5UA1 - chains A and D of the 4 polymer chains in the assembly; structure by X-ray diffraction, 2.90 A resolution.

[Chain A]
Protein: HTH-type transcriptional repressor KstR
Organism: Mycobacterium tuberculosis (strain ATCC 25618 / H37Rv)
UniProt: P96856 (KSTR_MYCTU); residues -1 to 199 here correspond to UniProt positions 20-220 (UniProt number = residue number + 21)
Amino-acid sequence (203 residues; row label = number of the first residue in the row; numbers below 1 keep their minus sign (Gly-3 is residue -3)):
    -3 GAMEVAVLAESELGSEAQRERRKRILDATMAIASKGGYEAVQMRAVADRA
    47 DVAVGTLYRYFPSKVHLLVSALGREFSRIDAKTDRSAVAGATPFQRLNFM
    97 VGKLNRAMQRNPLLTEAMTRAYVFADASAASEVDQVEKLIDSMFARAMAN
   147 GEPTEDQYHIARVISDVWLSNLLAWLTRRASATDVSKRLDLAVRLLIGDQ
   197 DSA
Unresolved in the structure: -3 to 8, 79-86, 147, 195-199
Differences from the reference sequence: expression tag (-3 to -2); conflict Glu0 (Lys21 in P96856)
UniProt features mapped onto this chain:
  - DNA-binding region: Gln38 to Phe57 (H-T-H motif)

[Chain D]
Molecule: 18-nt DNA strand
Sequence (18 nucleotides; each row starts with the number of its first residue):
     1 ATTAGAACACGTTCTAGT

[Interface between chain A and chain D]
Contacting residue pairs - 15 pairs, chain A then chain D:
  Val37(A) with DG11(D), phosphate contact
  Gln38(A) with DC10(D), hydrogen bond to the phosphate; DG11(D), phosphate contact
  Met39(A) with DG11(D), hydrogen bond to the phosphate; DT12(D), base contact
  Arg40(A) with DC10(D), sugar contact; DG11(D), hydrogen bond to the base; DT12(D), hydrogen bond to the base
  Val50(A) with DT13(D), base contact
  Tyr54(A) with DG11(D), sugar contact; DT12(D), hydrogen bond to the phosphate; DT13(D), base contact
  Ser59(A) with DT12(D), phosphate contact
  Lys60(A) with DG11(D), salt bridge to the phosphate; DT12(D), hydrogen bond to the phosphate
Interface residues without a listed pair, chain A (9 interface residues in all): Pro58

[In short]
The interface between chain A and chain D involves 9 residues on one side and 4 on the other; the contacts
include 6 hydrogen bonds and 1 salt bridge. Polar contacts include Arg40(A)-DG11(D), Arg40(A)-DT12(D) and
Gln38(A)-DC10(D). Chain A is HTH-type transcriptional repressor KstR (Mycobacterium tuberculosis (strain ATCC
25618 / H37Rv)) and chain D is an 18-nt DNA strand; the structure, Mycobacterium tuberculosis KstR in complex
with an 18-bp DNA operator, was determined by X-ray diffraction.
Chain A is HTH-type transcriptional repressor KstR (Mycobacterium tuberculosis (strain ATCC 25618 / H37Rv))
and chain D is an 18-nt DNA strand; the structure, Mycobacterium tuberculosis KstR in complex with a 18-bp DNA
operator, was determined by X-ray diffraction.
